Entry 3S1M (X-ray diffraction, 3.13 A resolution); this record covers chains A and F of the 12 polymer chains in the assembly.

[Chain A]
Molecule: DNA-directed RNA polymerase II subunit RPB1
From: Saccharomyces cerevisiae
Notes: EC 2.7.7.6
Reference sequence: P04050 (RPB1_YEAST); residues 1-1733 here = UniProt positions 1-1733
Sequence (1733 residues; each row starts with the number of its first residue):
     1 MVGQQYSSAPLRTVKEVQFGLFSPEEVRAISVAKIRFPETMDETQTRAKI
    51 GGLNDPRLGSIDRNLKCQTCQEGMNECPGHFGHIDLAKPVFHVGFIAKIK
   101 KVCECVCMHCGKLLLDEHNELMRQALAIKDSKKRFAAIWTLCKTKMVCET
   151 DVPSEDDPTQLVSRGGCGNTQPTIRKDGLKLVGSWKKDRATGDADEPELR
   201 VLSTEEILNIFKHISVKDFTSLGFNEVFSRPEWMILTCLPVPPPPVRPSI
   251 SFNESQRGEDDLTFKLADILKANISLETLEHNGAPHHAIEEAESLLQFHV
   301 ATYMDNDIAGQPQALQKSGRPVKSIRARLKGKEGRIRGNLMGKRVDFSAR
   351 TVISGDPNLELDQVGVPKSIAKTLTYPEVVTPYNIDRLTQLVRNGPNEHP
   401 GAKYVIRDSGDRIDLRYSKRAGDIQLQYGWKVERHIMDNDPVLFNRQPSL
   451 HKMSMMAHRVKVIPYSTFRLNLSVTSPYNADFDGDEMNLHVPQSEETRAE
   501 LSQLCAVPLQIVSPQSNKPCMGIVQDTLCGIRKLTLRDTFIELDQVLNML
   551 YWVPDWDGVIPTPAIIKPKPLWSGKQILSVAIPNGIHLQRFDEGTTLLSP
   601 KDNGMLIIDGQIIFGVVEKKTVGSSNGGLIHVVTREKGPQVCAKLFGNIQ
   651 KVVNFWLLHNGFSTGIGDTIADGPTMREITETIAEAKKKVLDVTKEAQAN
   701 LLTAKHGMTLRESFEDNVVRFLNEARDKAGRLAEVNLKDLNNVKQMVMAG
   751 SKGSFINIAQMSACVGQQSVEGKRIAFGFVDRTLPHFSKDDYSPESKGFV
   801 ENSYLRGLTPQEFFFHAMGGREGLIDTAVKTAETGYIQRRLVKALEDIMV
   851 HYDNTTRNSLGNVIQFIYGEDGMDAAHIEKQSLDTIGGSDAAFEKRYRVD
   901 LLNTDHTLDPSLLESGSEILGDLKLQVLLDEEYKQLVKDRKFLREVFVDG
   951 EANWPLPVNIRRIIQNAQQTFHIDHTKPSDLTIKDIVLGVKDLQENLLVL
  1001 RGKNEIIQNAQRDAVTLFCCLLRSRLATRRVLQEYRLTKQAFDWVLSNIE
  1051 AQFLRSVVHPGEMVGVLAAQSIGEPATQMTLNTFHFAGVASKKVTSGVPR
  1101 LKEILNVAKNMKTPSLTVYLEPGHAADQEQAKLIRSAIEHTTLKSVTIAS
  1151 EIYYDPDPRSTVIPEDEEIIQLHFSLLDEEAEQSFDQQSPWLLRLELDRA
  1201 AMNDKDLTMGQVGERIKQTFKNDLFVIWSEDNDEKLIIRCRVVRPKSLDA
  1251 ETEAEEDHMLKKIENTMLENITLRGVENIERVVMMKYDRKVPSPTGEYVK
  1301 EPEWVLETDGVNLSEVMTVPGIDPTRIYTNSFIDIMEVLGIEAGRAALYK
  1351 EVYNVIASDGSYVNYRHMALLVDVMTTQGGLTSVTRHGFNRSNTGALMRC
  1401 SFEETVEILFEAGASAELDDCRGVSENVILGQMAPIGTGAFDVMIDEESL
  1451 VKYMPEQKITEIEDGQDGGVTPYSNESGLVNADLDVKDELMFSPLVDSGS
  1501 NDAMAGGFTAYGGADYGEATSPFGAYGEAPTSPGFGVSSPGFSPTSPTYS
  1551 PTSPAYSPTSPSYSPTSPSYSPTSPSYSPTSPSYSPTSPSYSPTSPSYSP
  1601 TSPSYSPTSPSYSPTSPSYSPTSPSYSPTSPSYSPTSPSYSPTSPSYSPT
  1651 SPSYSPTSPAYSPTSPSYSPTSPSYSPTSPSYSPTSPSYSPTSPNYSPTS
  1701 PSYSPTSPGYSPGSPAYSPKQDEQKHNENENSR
Not modelled in the structure: 1-2, 155-160, 187-198, 1177-1186, 1244-1253, 1446-1733
Ion coordination: Zn2+ site 1: C67, C70, C77, H80; Zn2+ site 2: C107, C110, C148, C167; Mg2+: D481, D483, D485 (shared with 1 residue of chain R)
Curated features (UniProtKB/Swiss-Prot):
  - region: P248 to D260 (Lid loop), N306 to K323 (Rudder loop), P810 to E822 (Bridging helix)
  - binding site (Zn(2+)): C67, C70, C77, H80, C107, C110, C148, C167
  - binding site (Mg(2+)): D481, D483, D485
  - modified residue: T1471 (Phosphothreonine)
  - cross-link (Glycyl lysine isopeptide (Lys-Gly)): K695 (interchain with G-Cter in ubiquitin), K1246 (interchain with G-Cter in ubiquitin), K1350 (interchain with G-Cter in ubiquitin)
  - natural variant: S1653 to P1659 (deletion: In strain: A364A)
  - mutagenesis: K1246 (K1246R: Impairs ubiquitination during transcription stress)

[Chain F]
Molecule: DNA-directed RNA polymerases I, II, and III subunit RPABC2
From: Saccharomyces cerevisiae
Reference sequence: P20435 (RPAB2_YEAST); residue numbers follow UniProt; this construct covers 1-155
Sequence (155 residues; each row starts with the number of its first residue):
     1 MSDYEEAFNDGNENFEDFDVEHFSDEETYEEKPQFKDGETTDANGKTIVT
    51 GGNGPEDFQQHEQIRRKTLKEKAIPKDQRATTPYMTKYERARILGTRALQ
   101 ISMNAPVFVDLEGETDPLRIAMKELAEKKIPLVIRRYLPDGSFEDWSVEE
   151 LIVDL
Not modelled in the structure: 1-70
Curated features (UniProtKB/Swiss-Prot):
  - region: L111 to L132 (Leucine-zipper)
  - modified residue: S24 (Phosphoserine)

[How chain A and chain F interact]
Contacting residue pairs (69):
  V379(A) with S102(F)
  V380(A) with N104(F)
  T381(A) with S102(F); N104(F)
  P382(A) with N104(F)
  Y383(A) with V107(F); L111(F), hydrophobic; E114(F); T115(F)
  Y428(A) with N104(F)
  G429(A) with N104(F)
  E495(A) with A98(F); L99(F); S102(F); P117(F)
  E496(A) with G95(F); L99(F)
  A499(A) with A91(F); G95(F); L118(F), hydrophobic
  S502(A) with L118(F)
  Q503(A) with R90(F); A91(F); L94(F); M122(F)
  L504(A) with Y88(F), hydrophobic; A91(F), hydrophobic
  Y852(A) with T81(F); E89(F), hydrogen bond; R136(F); Y137(F)
  D853(A) with L138(F); P139(F)
  R857(A) with P139(F)
  R1001(A) with A80(F); T82(F), hydrogen bond; P83(F)
  L1054(A) with Y84(F)
  R1055(A) with D154(F), salt bridge; L155(F)
  H1059(A) with T86(F); K87(F), hydrogen bond (side chain-backbone); L155(F)
  P1060(A) with T86(F); Y88(F)
  G1061(A) with Y88(F)
  E1062(A) with K87(F), salt bridge; Y88(F), hydrogen bond
  M1433(A) with R92(F)
  G1437(A) with Y88(F)
  T1438(A) with Y88(F); R92(F), hydrogen bond (backbone-side chain)
  F1441(A) with Y88(F); E89(F); R92(F), hydrogen bond (backbone-side chain); I134(F), hydrophobic; R135(F)
  D1442(A) with V133(F); I134(F); R135(F), hydrogen bond (backbone-backbone); Y137(F), hydrogen bond
  V1443(A) with I93(F), hydrophobic; V133(F); I134(F), hydrophobic
  M1444(A) with L132(F); V133(F), hydrogen bond (backbone-backbone); R135(F)
  I1445(A) with P131(F); L132(F), hydrophobic
Other interface residues (no listed pair), chain A (37 interface residues in all): S494, H851, G1002, A1051, R1422, G1439
Other interface residues (no listed pair), chain F (40 interface residues in all): M85, T96, I101

[Overview]
The interface between chain A and chain F involves 37 residues on one side and 40 on the other; the contacts
include 9 hydrogen bonds and 2 salt bridges. Polar contacts include R1055(A)-D154(F), E1062(A)-K87(F) and
Y852(A)-E89(F).
Chain A is DNA-directed RNA polymerase II subunit RPB1 and chain F is DNA-directed RNA polymerases I, II, and
III subunit RPABC2, both from Saccharomyces cerevisiae; the structure, RNA Polymerase II Initiation Complex
with a 5-nt RNA (variant 1), was determined by X-ray diffraction (same publication as 3RZD, 3RZO, 3S14, 3S15,
3S16, 3S17 and 5 further entries).
